Entry 4QWI (X-ray diffraction, 2.60 A resolution); this record covers chains H and I of the 28 polymer chains in the assembly.

[Chain H]
Molecule: Proteasome subunit beta type-2
From: Saccharomyces cerevisiae
UniProtKB: P25043 (PSB2_YEAST); residues 1-232 here correspond to UniProt positions 30-261 (UniProt number = residue number + 29)
Chain sequence (232 residues; row label = number of the first residue in the row):
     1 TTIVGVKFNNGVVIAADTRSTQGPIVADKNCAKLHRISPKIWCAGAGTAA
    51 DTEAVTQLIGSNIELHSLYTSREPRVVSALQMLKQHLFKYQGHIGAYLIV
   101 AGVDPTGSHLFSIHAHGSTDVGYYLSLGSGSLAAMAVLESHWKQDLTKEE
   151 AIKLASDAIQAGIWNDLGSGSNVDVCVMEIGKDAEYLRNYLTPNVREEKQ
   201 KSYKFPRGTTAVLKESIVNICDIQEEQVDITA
Unresolved in the structure: 223-232
Covalently attached groups: CARFILZOMIB, bound form (3BV) linked to Thr1
Small-molecule neighbours:
  - CARFILZOMIB, bound form (3BV; N-{(2S)-2-[(morpholin-4-ylacetyl)amino]-4-phenylbutanoyl}-L-leucyl-N-[(2R,3S,4S)-1,3-dihydroxy-2,6-dimethylheptan-4-yl]-L-phenylalaninamide), molecule 1: Arg19, Ser20, Thr21, Gln22, Ala27, Cys31, Lys33, Gly45, Ala46, Gly47, Thr48, Ala49, Thr52, Ser129, Gly168
  - CARFILZOMIB, bound form (3BV), molecule 2: His114, His116, Ser118, Asp120
Curated features (UniProtKB/Swiss-Prot):
  - active site: Thr1 (Nucleophile)

[Chain I]
Molecule: Proteasome subunit beta type-3
From: Saccharomyces cerevisiae
UniProtKB: P25451 (PSB3_YEAST); residues 0-204 here correspond to UniProt positions 1-205 (UniProt number = residue number + 1)
Chain sequence (205 residues; row label = number of the first residue in the row; numbering starts at 0):
     0 MSDPSSINGGIVVAMTGKDCVAIACDLRLGSQSLGVSNKFEKIFHYGHVF
    50 LGITGLATDVTTLNEMFRYKTNLYKLKEERAIEPETFTQLVSSSLYERRF
   100 GPYFVGPVVAGINSKSGKPFIAGFDLIGCIDEAKDFIVSGTASDQLFGMC
   150 ESLYEPNLEPEDLFETISQALLNAADRDALSGWGAVVYIIKKDEVVKRYL
   200 KMRQD
Unresolved in the structure: 0
Ion coordination: Mg2+ site 1: Ala174, Asp177, Ser180; Mg2+ site 2: Asp204 (shared with 3 residues of chain Y)
Small-molecule neighbours: CARFILZOMIB, bound form (3BV; N-{(2S)-2-[(morpholin-4-ylacetyl)amino]-4-phenylbutanoyl}-L-leucyl-N-[(2R,3S,4S)-1,3-dihydroxy-2,6-dimethylheptan-4-yl]-L-phenylalaninamide): Ser4, Arg98, Asp124, Leu125, Ile126, Cys128, Asp130
Curated features (UniProtKB/Swiss-Prot):
  - modified residue: Ser30 (Phosphoserine)
  - cross-link: Lys69 (Glycyl lysine isopeptide (Lys-Gly) (interchain with G-Cter in ubiquitin))

[Interface between chain H and chain I]
Pairs across the interface (55):
  Ile25(H) - Asp143(I)
  Ile25(H) - Phe146(I)  hydrophobic
  Ala27(H) - Asp130(I)
  Asp28(H) - Asp130(I)
  Asp28(H) - Glu131(I)
  Lys29(H) - Glu150(I)  salt bridge
  Ala49(H) - Cys128(I)  hydrophobic
  Ala50(H) - Tyr95(I)
  Ala50(H) - Ile126(I)  hydrophobic
  Ala50(H) - Cys128(I)  hydrophobic
  Asp51(H) - Tyr95(I)  hydrogen bond
  Asp51(H) - Arg98(I)  salt bridge
  Ala54(H) - Tyr95(I)
  Tyr90(H) - Phe99(I)  hydrophobic
  His93(H) - Arg98(I)  hydrogen bond (backbone-side chain)
  His93(H) - Phe99(I)
  Ile94(H) - Phe99(I)  hydrophobic
  Arg196(H) - Glu150(I)  salt bridge
  Lys199(H) - Glu150(I)
  Lys199(H) - Ser151(I)
  Lys199(H) - Tyr153(I)  hydrogen bond (side chain-backbone)
  Ser202(H) - Glu154(I)  hydrogen bond
  Tyr203(H) - Ser151(I)
  Tyr203(H) - Leu152(I)  hydrophobic
  Lys204(H) - Glu154(I)
  Phe205(H) - Gln168(I)
  Arg207(H) - Glu160(I)
  Arg207(H) - Asp161(I)  salt bridge
  Gly208(H) - Glu164(I)  hydrogen bond (backbone-side chain)
  Thr209(H) - Glu164(I)
  Thr210(H) - Glu164(I)  hydrogen bond
  Thr210(H) - Ser167(I)
  Thr210(H) - Gln168(I)  hydrogen bond
  Thr210(H) - Leu199(I)
  Ala211(H) - Leu199(I)
  Ala211(H) - Lys200(I)  hydrogen bond (backbone-backbone)
  Val212(H) - Phe163(I)  hydrophobic
  Val212(H) - Tyr198(I)
  Leu213(H) - Tyr198(I)  hydrogen bond (backbone-backbone)
  Leu213(H) - Leu199(I)
  Leu213(H) - Lys200(I)
  Lys214(H) - Lys196(I)
  Lys214(H) - Arg197(I)
  Lys214(H) - Tyr198(I)  hydrogen bond (backbone-backbone)
  Glu215(H) - Lys196(I)
  Glu215(H) - Arg197(I)  salt bridge
  Ser216(H) - Val195(I)
  Ser216(H) - Lys196(I)  hydrogen bond (backbone-backbone)
  Ile217(H) - Val194(I)
  Val218(H) - Val194(I)  hydrogen bond (backbone-backbone)
  Val218(H) - Lys196(I)
  Asn219(H) - His44(I)
  Ile220(H) - Gly46(I)
  Ile220(H) - Val194(I)  hydrophobic
  Asp222(H) - Lys74(I)  salt bridge
Interface residues without a listed pair, chain H (36 interface residues in all): Val26, Thr48, Gln57, Pro206
Interface residues without a listed pair, chain I (39 interface residues in all): His47, Phe49, Gln88, Asp124, Glu158, Thr165, Leu171, Tyr187, Glu193

[Summary]
36 residues of chain H and 39 residues of chain I are in contact; the contacts include 12 hydrogen bonds and 6
salt bridges. Polar pairs include Lys29(H)-Glu150(I), Asp51(H)-Arg98(I) and Arg196(H)-Glu150(I). Bound to
chain H: CARFILZOMIB, bound form. Chain I binds CARFILZOMIB, bound form.
Chain H is Proteasome subunit beta type-2 and chain I is Proteasome subunit beta type-3, both from
Saccharomyces cerevisiae; the structure, yCP beta5-A49S-mutant in complex with carfilzomib, was determined by
X-ray diffraction (same publication as 4QUX, 4QUY, 4QV0, 4QV1, 4QV3, 4QV4 and 42 further entries).
